Entry 5AYE (X-ray diffraction, 2.20 A resolution); this record covers chains A and C of the 6 polymer chains in the assembly.

== Chain A (and C) ==
Name: Beta-1,4-mannooligosaccharide phosphorylase
Organism: Ruminococcus albus (strain ATCC 27210 / DSM 20455 / JCM 14654 / NCDO 2250 / 7)
Notes: EC 2.4.1.319; chain C of this document is another copy of the same molecule, construct and numbering; everything in this record applies to it too
UniProtKB: E6UBR9 (MOSP_RUMA7); numbering as in UniProt (aligned over 1-335)
Chain sequence (335 residues; each row starts with the number of its first residue):
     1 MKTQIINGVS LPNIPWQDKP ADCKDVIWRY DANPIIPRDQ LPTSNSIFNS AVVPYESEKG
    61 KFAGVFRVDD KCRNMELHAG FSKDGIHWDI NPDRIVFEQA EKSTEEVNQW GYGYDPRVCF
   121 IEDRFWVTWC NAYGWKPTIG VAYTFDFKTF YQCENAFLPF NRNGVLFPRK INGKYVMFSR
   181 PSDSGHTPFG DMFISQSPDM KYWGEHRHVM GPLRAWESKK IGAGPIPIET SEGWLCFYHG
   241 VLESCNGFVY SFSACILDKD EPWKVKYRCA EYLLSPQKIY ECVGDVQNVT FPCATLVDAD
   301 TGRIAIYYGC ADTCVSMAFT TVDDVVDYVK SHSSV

== Chain A / chain C interface ==
Pairs across the interface (34; chain A residue first):
  Arg38(A) - Gln277(C)
  Asp39(A) - Lys24(C)  hydrogen bond (backbone-side chain)
  Leu41(A) - Lys24(C)
  Pro42(A) - Lys24(C)
  Asn45(A) - Tyr272(C)  hydrogen bond
  Asn45(A) - Ser275(C)
  Lys71(A) - Asp25(C)  salt bridge
  Lys71(A) - Glu271(C)
  Lys71(A) - Tyr272(C)  hydrogen bond (backbone-backbone)
  Cys72(A) - Ala215(C)
  Cys72(A) - Trp216(C)  hydrogen bond (backbone-backbone)
  Cys72(A) - Ala270(C)  hydrogen bond (side chain-backbone)
  Cys72(A) - Glu271(C)
  Arg73(A) - Ala215(C)
  Arg73(A) - Trp216(C)
  Arg73(A) - Leu242(C)
  His186(A) - Glu243(C)  hydrogen bond (side chain-backbone)
  His186(A) - Ser244(C)  hydrogen bond (side chain-backbone)
  His186(A) - Cys245(C)  hydrogen bond (side chain-backbone)
  Asn246(A) - Asn246(C)
  Gly247(A) - Asn246(C)
  Phe248(A) - Cys245(C)  hydrophobic
  Phe248(A) - Asn246(C)  hydrogen bond (backbone-side chain)
  Val283(A) - Cys282(C)  hydrophobic
  Val283(A) - Val283(C)  hydrophobic
  Gly284(A) - Asn288(C)  hydrogen bond (backbone-side chain)
  Asp285(A) - Val249(C)
  Asp285(A) - Asn288(C)
  Val286(A) - Ser244(C)
  Val286(A) - Cys245(C)  hydrophobic
  Val286(A) - Asn246(C)
  Gln287(A) - Asn246(C)  hydrogen bond (backbone-side chain)
  Gln287(A) - Gln287(C)
  Gln287(A) - Asn288(C)
Interface residues without a listed pair, chain A (21 interface residues in all): Gln40, Asn74, Tyr250, Ile279
Interface residues without a listed pair, chain C (22 interface residues in all): Arg214, Pro276, Ile279

== Overview ==
Chain A and chain C form an interface of 21 and 22 residues respectively, with 11 hydrogen bonds and 1 salt
bridge. Polar pairs include Lys71(A)-Asp25(C), Asp39(A)-Lys24(C) and Asn45(A)-Tyr272(C).
Both chains are Beta-1,4-mannooligosaccharide phosphorylase (Ruminococcus albus (strain ATCC 27210 / DSM 20455
/ JCM 14654 / NCDO 2250 / 7)). Entry 5AYE (Crystal structure of Ruminococcus albus
beta-(1,4)-mannooligosaccharide phosphorylase (RaMP2) in complexes with phosphate and beta-(1,4)-mannobiose)
was determined by X-ray diffraction, deposited together with 5AY9 and 5AYD.
